PDB entry 9H4H | X-ray diffraction, 2.09 A resolution | chains A and B

# Chain A (and B)
Protein: Trans-aconitate decarboxylase 1
Organism: Mycosarcoma maydis
Notes: EC 4.1.1.113; chain B of this document is another copy of the same molecule, construct and numbering; everything in this record applies to it too
Reference sequence: A0A0U2UYC4 (TAD1_USTMD); numbering as in UniProt (aligned over 1-493)
Chain sequence (493 residues; row label = number of the first residue in the row):
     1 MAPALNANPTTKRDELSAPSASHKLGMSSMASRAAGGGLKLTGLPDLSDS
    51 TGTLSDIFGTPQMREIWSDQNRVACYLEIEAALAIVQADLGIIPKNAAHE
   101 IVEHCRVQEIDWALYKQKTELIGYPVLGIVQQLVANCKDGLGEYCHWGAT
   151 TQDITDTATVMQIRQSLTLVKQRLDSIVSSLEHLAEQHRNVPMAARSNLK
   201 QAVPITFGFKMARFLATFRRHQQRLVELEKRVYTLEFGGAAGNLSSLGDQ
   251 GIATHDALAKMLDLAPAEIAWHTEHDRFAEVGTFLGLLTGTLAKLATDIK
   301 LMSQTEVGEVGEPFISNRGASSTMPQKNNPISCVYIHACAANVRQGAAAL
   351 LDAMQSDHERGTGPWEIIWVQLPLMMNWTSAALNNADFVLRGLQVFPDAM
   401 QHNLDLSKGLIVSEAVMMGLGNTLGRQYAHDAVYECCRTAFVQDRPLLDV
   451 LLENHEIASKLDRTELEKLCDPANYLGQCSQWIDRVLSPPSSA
Not modelled in the structure: 1-50, 314-328, 490-493
Differences from the reference sequence: conflict Thr51 (Ala in A0A0U2UYC4), Pro489 (Arg in A0A0U2UYC4); engineered mutation Ala320 (Ser in A0A0U2UYC4)

# Interface between chain A and chain B
Pairs across the interface (74; chain A residue first):
  Thr51(A) - Lys116(B)
  Gly52(A) - Asp69(B)
  Gly52(A) - Lys116(B)
  Thr53(A) - Asp69(B)  hydrogen bond (backbone-side chain)
  Thr53(A) - Arg72(B)  hydrogen bond
  Thr53(A) - Tyr115(B)
  Thr53(A) - Lys116(B)
  Thr53(A) - Thr119(B)
  Leu54(A) - Thr119(B)
  Asp56(A) - Lys116(B)  salt bridge
  Asp56(A) - Glu120(B)
  Ile57(A) - Thr119(B)
  Ile57(A) - Glu120(B)
  Phe58(A) - Trp369(B)  hydrophobic
  Phe58(A) - Val370(B)  hydrophobic
  Asp69(A) - Gly52(B)
  Asp69(A) - Thr53(B)  hydrogen bond (side chain-backbone)
  Arg72(A) - Thr53(B)  hydrogen bond
  Tyr115(A) - Thr53(B)
  Lys116(A) - Thr51(B)
  Lys116(A) - Gly52(B)
  Lys116(A) - Thr53(B)
  Lys116(A) - Asp56(B)  salt bridge
  Thr119(A) - Thr53(B)
  Thr119(A) - Ile57(B)
  Glu120(A) - Asp56(B)
  Glu120(A) - Ile57(B)
  Gly123(A) - Tyr335(B)  hydrogen bond (backbone-side chain)
  Tyr124(A) - Asn329(B)
  Lys300(A) - Thr362(B)  hydrogen bond (side chain-backbone)
  Asn329(A) - Tyr124(B)  hydrogen bond
  Ile331(A) - Gly123(B)
  Ile331(A) - Tyr124(B)
  Val334(A) - Thr362(B)
  Val334(A) - Gly363(B)
  Val334(A) - Glu366(B)
  Tyr335(A) - Gly123(B)  hydrogen bond (side chain-backbone)
  His337(A) - Gly363(B)
  His337(A) - Pro364(B)
  Ala338(A) - Gly363(B)
  Ala338(A) - Glu366(B)
  Ala338(A) - Ile367(B)
  Ala341(A) - Asp352(B)
  Ala341(A) - Ile367(B)  hydrophobic
  Asn342(A) - Ile367(B)
  Asn342(A) - Val370(B)
  Asn342(A) - Gln371(B)  hydrogen bond
  Arg344(A) - Asp352(B)  salt bridge
  Gln345(A) - Gln345(B)
  Gln345(A) - Ala348(B)
  Gln345(A) - Ala349(B)
  Ala348(A) - Gln345(B)
  Ala349(A) - Gln345(B)
  Asp352(A) - Ala341(B)
  Asp352(A) - Arg344(B)  salt bridge
  Thr362(A) - Lys300(B)  hydrogen bond (backbone-side chain)
  Thr362(A) - Pro330(B)
  Thr362(A) - Val334(B)
  Gly363(A) - Val334(B)
  Gly363(A) - His337(B)
  Gly363(A) - Ala338(B)
  Pro364(A) - His337(B)
  Glu366(A) - Val334(B)
  Glu366(A) - Ala338(B)
  Ile367(A) - Ala338(B)  hydrophobic
  Ile367(A) - Ala341(B)  hydrophobic
  Ile367(A) - Asn342(B)
  Trp369(A) - Phe58(B)  hydrophobic
  Val370(A) - Phe58(B)  hydrophobic
  Val370(A) - Asn342(B)
  Val370(A) - Trp378(B)  hydrophobic
  Gln371(A) - Asn342(B)  hydrogen bond
  Leu374(A) - Trp378(B)  hydrophobic
  Trp378(A) - Val370(B)  hydrophobic
Interface residues without a listed pair, chain A (41 interface residues in all): Pro125, Pro330
Interface residues without a listed pair, chain B (40 interface residues in all): Leu54, Ile331, Leu374

# Summary
The interface between chain A and chain B involves 41 residues on one side and 40 on the other; the contacts
include 11 hydrogen bonds and 4 salt bridges. Polar pairs include Asp56(A)-Lys116(B), Arg344(A)-Asp352(B) and
Thr53(A)-Asp69(B).
Chain A and chain B are both Trans-aconitate decarboxylase 1 (Mycosarcoma maydis); the structure,
trans-aconitate decarboxylase Tad1_S320A, was determined by X-ray diffraction together with 9H3I, 9H4E and
9H4G from the same study.
